6WG2 - chains H and M of the 5 polymer chains in the assembly; structure by X-ray diffraction, 2.53 A resolution.

[Chain H]
Name: Fab239 heavy chain
From: Homo sapiens
Sequence (224 residues; row label = number of the first residue in the row; a row labelled like 82A-82C holds insertion residues (82A, then the next letters in order)):
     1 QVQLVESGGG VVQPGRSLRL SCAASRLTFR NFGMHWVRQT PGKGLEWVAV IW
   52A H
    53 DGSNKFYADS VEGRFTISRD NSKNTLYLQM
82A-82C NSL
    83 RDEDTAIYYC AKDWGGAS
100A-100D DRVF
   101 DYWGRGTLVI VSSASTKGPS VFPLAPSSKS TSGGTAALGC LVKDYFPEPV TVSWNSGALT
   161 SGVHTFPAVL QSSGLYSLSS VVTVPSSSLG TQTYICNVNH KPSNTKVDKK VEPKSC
Not modelled in the structure: 128-133, 216
Disulfide bonds: Cys22-Cys92, Cys140-Cys196

[Chain M]
Name: Fab239 light chain
From: Homo sapiens
Sequence (215 residues; numbered 1 to 214 plus 1 insertion-coded residue; the number before each row is that of its first residue):
     1 DIQMTQSPST LSASVGDRVT ITCRASQSVS TSLAWYQQKP GKAPNLLIYQ ASTLYRGVPS
    61 RFSGSGSGTE FTLTIGSLQP DDFATYYCQH YNSYS
   95A R
    96 ITFGQGTRLE IKRTVAAPSV FIFPPSDEQL KSGTASVVCL LNNFYPREAK VQWKVDNALQ
   156 SGNSQESVTE QDSKDSTYSL SSTLTLSKAD YEKHKVYACE VTHQGLSSPV TKSFNRGEC
Disulfide bonds: Cys23-Cys88, Cys134-Cys194

[Interface between chain H and chain M]
Pairs across the interface (7):
  Phe32(H) with Arg95A(M)
  Trp96(H) with Asp1(M); Arg95A(M), hydrogen bond (backbone-side chain)
  Gly97(H) with Arg95A(M)
  Gly98(H) with Arg95A(M)
  Ala99(H) with Tyr94(M)
  Ser100(H) with Gln27(M), hydrogen bond
Interface residues without a listed pair, chain M (5 interface residues in all): Ser95

[Summary]
Chain H and chain M form an interface of 6 and 5 residues respectively; the contacts include 2 hydrogen bonds.
Among the polar pairs are Trp96(H)-Arg95A(M) and Ser100(H)-Gln27(M).
Here chain H is Fab239 heavy chain and chain M is Fab239 light chain, both from Homo sapiens. Entry 6WG2
(Crystal structure of Fab239 in complex with NPNA4 peptide from circumsporozoite protein) was determined by
X-ray diffraction (same publication as 6W00, 6WFX, 6WFY, 6WG0 and 6WG1).
